PDB entry 7EN3 | X-ray diffraction, 2.64 A resolution | chains B and E of the 6 polymer chains in the assembly

# Chain B
Protein: Tubulin beta-2B chain
From: Bos taurus
UniProt: Q6B856 (TBB2B_BOVIN); residue numbers follow UniProt; this construct covers 1-445
Sequence (445 residues; each row starts with the number of its first residue):
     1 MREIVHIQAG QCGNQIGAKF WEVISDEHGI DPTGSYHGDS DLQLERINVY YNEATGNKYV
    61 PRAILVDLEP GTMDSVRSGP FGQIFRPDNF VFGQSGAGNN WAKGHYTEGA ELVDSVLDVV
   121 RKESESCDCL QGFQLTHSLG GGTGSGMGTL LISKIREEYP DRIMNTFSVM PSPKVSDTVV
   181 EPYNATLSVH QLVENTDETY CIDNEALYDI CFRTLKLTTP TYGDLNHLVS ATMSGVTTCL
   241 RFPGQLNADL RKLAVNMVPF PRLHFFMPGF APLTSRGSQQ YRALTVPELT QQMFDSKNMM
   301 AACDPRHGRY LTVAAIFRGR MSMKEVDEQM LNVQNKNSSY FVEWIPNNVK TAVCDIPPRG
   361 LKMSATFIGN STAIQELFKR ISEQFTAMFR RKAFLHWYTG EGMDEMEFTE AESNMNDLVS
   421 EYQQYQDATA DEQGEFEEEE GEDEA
Disordered / not traced: 429-445
Swiss-Prot annotation at these positions:
  - motif: Met-1 to Ile-4 (MREI motif)
  - binding site (GTP): Gln-11, Glu-69, Ser-138, Gly-142, Thr-143, Gly-144, Asn-204, Asn-226
  - binding site (Mg(2+)): Glu-69
  - modified residue: Ser-40 (Phosphoserine), Thr-55 (Phosphothreonine), Lys-58 (N6-acetyllysine), Ser-172 (Phosphoserine), Thr-285 (Phosphothreonine), Thr-290 (Phosphothreonine), Arg-318 (Omega-N-methylarginine), Glu-438 (5-glutamyl polyglutamate)
  - cross-link (Glycyl lysine isopeptide (Lys-Gly)): Lys-58 (interchain with G-Cter in ubiquitin), Lys-324 (interchain with G-Cter in ubiquitin)

# Chain E
Protein: Stathmin-4
From: Rattus norvegicus
UniProt: P63043 (STMN4_RAT); residues 6-141 here correspond to UniProt positions 50-185 (UniProt number = residue number + 44)
Sequence (136 residues; numbered 6 to 141; the number before each row is that of its first residue):
     6 MEVIELNKCT SGQSFEVILK PPSFDGVPEF NASLPRRRDP SLEEIQKKLE AAEERRKYQE
    66 AELLKHLAEK REHEREVIQK AIEENNNFIK MAKEKLAQKM ESNKENREAH LAAMLERLQE
   126 KDKHAEEVRK NKELKE
Disordered / not traced: 29-43
Swiss-Prot annotation at these positions:
  - modified residue: Ser-46 (Phosphoserine)

# Chain B / chain E interface
Contacting residue pairs (24):
  Tyr-106(B) / His-78(E)  hydrogen bond
  Tyr-106(B) / Glu-79(E)
  Tyr-106(B) / Val-82(E)  hydrophobic
  Tyr-106(B) / Ile-83(E)
  Leu-150(B) / Glu-79(E)
  Ser-153(B) / Leu-72(E)
  Ser-153(B) / Arg-76(E)  hydrogen bond
  Lys-154(B) / Arg-76(E)
  Lys-154(B) / Glu-79(E)  salt bridge
  Arg-156(B) / Leu-68(E)
  Arg-156(B) / Leu-72(E)
  Glu-157(B) / Leu-69(E)
  Glu-157(B) / Leu-72(E)
  Glu-157(B) / Arg-76(E)  salt bridge
  Pro-160(B) / Glu-65(E)
  Thr-399(B) / Glu-89(E)
  Glu-401(B) / Val-82(E)
  Glu-401(B) / Ala-86(E)
  Gly-402(B) / Val-82(E)
  Gly-402(B) / Lys-85(E)
  Gly-402(B) / Ala-86(E)
  Asp-404(B) / Lys-85(E)  salt bridge
  Glu-407(B) / His-78(E)  salt bridge
  Glu-407(B) / Val-82(E)
Interface residues without a listed pair, chain B (17 interface residues in all): His-105, Thr-107, Asn-195, Gly-400, Met-403
Interface residues without a listed pair, chain E (14 interface residues in all): Ala-73, Lys-75

# Overview
The interface between chain B and chain E involves 17 residues on one side and 14 on the other, with 2
hydrogen bonds and 4 salt bridges. Polar contacts include Lys-154(B)/Glu-79(E), Glu-157(B)/Arg-76(E) and
Asp-404(B)/Lys-85(E).
Chain B is Tubulin beta-2B chain (Bos taurus) and chain E is Stathmin-4 (Rattus norvegicus); the structure,
Crystal structure of tubulin in complex with Tubulysin analogue TGL, was determined by X-ray diffraction.
